1SHR - chains B and D of the 4 polymer chains in the assembly; structure by X-ray diffraction, 1.88 A resolution.

[Chain B (and D)]
Name: Hemoglobin delta chain
Organism: Homo sapiens
Notes: chain D of this document is another copy of the same molecule, construct and numbering; everything in this record applies to it too
UniProtKB: P02042 (HBD_HUMAN); residue numbers follow UniProt; this construct covers 1-146
Amino-acid sequence (146 residues; numbered 1 to 146; the number before each row is that of its first residue):
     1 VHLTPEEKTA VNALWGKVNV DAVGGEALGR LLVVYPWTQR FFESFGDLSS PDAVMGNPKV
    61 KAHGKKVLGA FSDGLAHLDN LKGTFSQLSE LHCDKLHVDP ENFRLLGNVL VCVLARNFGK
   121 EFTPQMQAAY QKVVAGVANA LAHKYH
Metal / ion sites: heme Fe: His92 (together with cyanide ion); Fe ion: His143, His146 (together with cyanide ion) (shared with His146(D) of chain D)
Residues lining bound ligands:
  - cyanide ion (CYN): Leu28, Phe42, His63, Val67
  - heme (HEM): Leu31, Thr38, Phe41, Phe42, His63, Lys66, Val67, Ala70, Phe71, Phe85, Leu88, Leu91, His92, Leu96, Val98, Asn102, Phe103, Leu106, Val137, Leu141
UniProt features mapped onto this chain:
  - natural variant: Leu3 (H3L: In Catania; this construct carries the variant), Gly25 (G25D: In Victoria), Ser86 (F86S: In Etolia; this construct carries the variant), Val134 (V134A: In Ninive)

[Interface between chain B and chain D]
Pairs across the interface (11; chain B residue first):
  Lys82(B) with His146(D)
  Asn139(B) with Lys144(D); Tyr145(D); His146(D), hydrogen bond
  Ala140(B) with His146(D)
  His143(B) with His146(D), hydrogen bond
  Tyr145(B) with Asn139(D)
  His146(B) with Lys82(D), hydrogen bond (backbone-side chain); Asn139(D); Lys144(D); His146(D)
Other interface residues (no listed pair), chain B (7 interface residues in all): Val1

[Summary]
Chain B and chain D form an interface of 7 and 5 residues respectively; the contacts include 3 hydrogen bonds.
Polar pairs include Asn139(B)-His146(D), His143(B)-His146(D) and His146(B)-Lys82(D). Chain B binds cyanide ion
and heme. The Fe ion site is built by His143(B) and His146(B).
Chain B and chain D are both Hemoglobin delta chain (Homo sapiens); the structure, Crystal structure of
ferrocyanide bound human hemoglobin A2 at 1.88A resolution, was determined by X-ray diffraction, deposited
together with 1SI4.
